PDB entry 5L1F | X-ray diffraction, 4.00 A resolution | chains B and D of the 4 polymer chains in the assembly

Chain B (and D):
Name: Glutamate receptor 2
Source organism: Rattus norvegicus
Notes: fragment: with deletions of 397-398, 402-405, 566-587; chain D of this document is another copy of the same molecule, construct and numbering; everything in this record applies to it too
Reference sequence: P19491 (GRIA2_RAT), isoform P19491-2; aligned in 2 segments with insertions or deletions, so no single offset holds: 10-544 ~ UniProt 25-565; 567-826 ~ UniProt 588-847
Sequence (803 residues; row label = number of the first residue in the row; note: 19 numbers in that range are skipped by the numbering (no residue carries them; nothing is unmodelled there)):
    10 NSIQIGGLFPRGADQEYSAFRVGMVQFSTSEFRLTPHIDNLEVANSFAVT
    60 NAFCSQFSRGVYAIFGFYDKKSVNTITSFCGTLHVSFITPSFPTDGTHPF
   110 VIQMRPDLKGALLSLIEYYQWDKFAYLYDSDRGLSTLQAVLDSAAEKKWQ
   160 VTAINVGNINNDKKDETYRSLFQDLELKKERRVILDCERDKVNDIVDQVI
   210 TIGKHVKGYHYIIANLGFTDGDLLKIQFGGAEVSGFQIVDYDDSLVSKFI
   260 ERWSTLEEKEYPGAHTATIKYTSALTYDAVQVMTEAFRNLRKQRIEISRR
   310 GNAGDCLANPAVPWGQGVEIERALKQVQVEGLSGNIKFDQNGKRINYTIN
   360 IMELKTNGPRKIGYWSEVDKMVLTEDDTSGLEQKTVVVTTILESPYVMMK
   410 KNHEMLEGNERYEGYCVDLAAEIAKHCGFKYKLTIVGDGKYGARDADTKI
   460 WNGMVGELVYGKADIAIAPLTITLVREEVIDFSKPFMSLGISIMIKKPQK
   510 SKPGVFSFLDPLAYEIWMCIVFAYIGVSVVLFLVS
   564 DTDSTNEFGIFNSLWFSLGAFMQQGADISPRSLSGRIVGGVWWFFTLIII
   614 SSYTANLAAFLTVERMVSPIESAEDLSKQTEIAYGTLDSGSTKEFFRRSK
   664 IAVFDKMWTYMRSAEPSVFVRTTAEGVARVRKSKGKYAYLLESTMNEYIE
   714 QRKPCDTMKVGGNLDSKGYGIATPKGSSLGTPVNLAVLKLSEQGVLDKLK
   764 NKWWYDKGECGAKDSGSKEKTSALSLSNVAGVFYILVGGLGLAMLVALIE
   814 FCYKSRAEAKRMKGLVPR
Unresolved in the structure: 564-572, 589-594, 817-831 (chain D: 564-572, 589-590, 817-831)
Disulfide bonds: C63-C315, C718-C773
Covalent attachments: N-acetylglucosamine (NAG) linked to N355
Differences from the reference sequence: engineered mutation E241 (Asn256 in P19491), D385 (Asn406 in P19491), Q392 (Asn413 in P19491), A589 (Cys610 in P19491); linker (564-566); cloning artifact (827-831)
Ligand contacts: 6ZP (2-(6'-oxo-1'-phenyl[1',6'-dihydro[2,3'-bipyridine]]-5'-yl)benzonitrile): S510, K511, P512, S516, F517, L518, D519, P520, Y616, L620, F623, S788, S790, N791
Curated features (UniProtKB/Swiss-Prot):
  - glycosylation: N355 (N-linked (GlcNAc...) asparagine)
  - binding site (L-glutamate): S654, T655, E705
  - site: I633 (Crucial to convey clamshell closure to channel opening), R660 (Interaction with the cone snail toxin Con-ikot-ikot), K752 (Interaction with the cone snail toxin Con-ikot-ikot)
  - modified residue (Phosphoserine): S662, S696
  - lipidation: C815 (S-palmitoyl cysteine)
Reported in the primary citation:
  - binding site for 6ZP: S516, F517, D519, P520, Y616, L620, F623, S788, N791
  - mutagenesis - F623A: decreased binding to 6ZP
  - mutagenesis - D519A, S788A: unchanged binding to 6ZP

Chain B / chain D interface:
Residue-residue contacts - 17 pairs, chain B then chain D:
  I209(B) - I209(D)  hydrophobic
  I209(B) - H214(D)
  T210(B) - F237(D)
  T210(B) - G238(D)  hydrogen bond (backbone-backbone)
  I211(B) - F237(D)
  I211(B) - G238(D)
  G212(B) - V215(D)
  H214(B) - I209(D)
  H214(B) - T210(D)
  H214(B) - H214(D)
  V215(B) - G212(D)
  V215(B) - V215(D)  hydrophobic
  F237(B) - R178(D)
  F237(B) - T210(D)
  F237(B) - I211(D)
  G238(B) - T210(D)  hydrogen bond (backbone-backbone)
  G238(B) - I211(D)
Interface residues without a listed pair, chain B (10 interface residues in all): K234, T365
Interface residues without a listed pair, chain D (10 interface residues in all): K234

In short:
Chain B and chain D each contribute 10 residues to their interface, with 2 hydrogen bonds. The hydrogen-bonded
pair T210(B)-G238(D) is a backbone contact. The paper reports a binding site for 6ZP at S516(B), F517(B) and
D519(B) among others; F623A of chain B reduces binding to 6ZP; 3 substitutions were tested in all.
Chain B and chain D are both Glutamate receptor 2 (Rattus norvegicus); the structure, AMPA subtype ionotropic
glutamate receptor GluA2 in complex with noncompetitive inhibitor Perampanel, was determined by X-ray
diffraction (same publication as 5L1B, 5L1E, 5L1G and 5L1H).
